9CQ4 - chains A and Y of the 12 polymer chains in the assembly; structure by electron microscopy, 3.27 A resolution.

== Chain A ==
Protein: G115 TCR delta chain
Source organism: Homo sapiens
Chain sequence (283 residues; each row starts with the number of its first residue; numbers below 1 keep their minus sign (Ala-14 is residue -14)):
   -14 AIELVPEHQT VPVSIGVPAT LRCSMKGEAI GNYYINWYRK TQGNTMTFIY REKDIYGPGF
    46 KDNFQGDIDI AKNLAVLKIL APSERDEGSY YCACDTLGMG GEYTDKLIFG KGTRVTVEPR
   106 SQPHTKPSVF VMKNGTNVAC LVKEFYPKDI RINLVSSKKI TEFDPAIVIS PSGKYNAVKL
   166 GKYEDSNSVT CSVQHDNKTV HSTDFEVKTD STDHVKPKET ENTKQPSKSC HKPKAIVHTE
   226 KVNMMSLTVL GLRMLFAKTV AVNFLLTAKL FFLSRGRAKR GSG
Disordered / not traced: -14 to 221, 259-268

== Chain Y ==
Protein: T-cell surface glycoprotein CD3 zeta chain
Source organism: Homo sapiens
Reference sequence: P20963 (CD3Z_HUMAN); residues 1-164 here = UniProt positions 1-164
Chain sequence (173 residues; numbered 1 to 173; the number before each row is that of its first residue):
     1 MKWKALFTAA ILQAQLPITE AQSFGLLDPK LCYLLDGILF IYGVILTALF LRVKFSRSAD
    61 APAYQQGQNQ LYNELNLGRR EEYDVLDKRR GRDPEMGGKP QRRKNPQEGL YNELQKDKMA
   121 EAYSEIGMKG ERRRGKGHDG LYQGLSTATK DTYDALHMQA LPPRGSGLEV LFQ
Disordered / not traced: 1-28, 56-173
Sequence notes: expression tag (165-173)
Curated features (UniProtKB/Swiss-Prot):
  - modified residue: Ser58 (Phosphoserine), Tyr64 (Phosphotyrosine), Tyr72 (Phosphotyrosine), Tyr83 (Phosphotyrosine), Tyr111 (Phosphotyrosine), Tyr123 (Phosphotyrosine), Tyr142 (Phosphotyrosine), Tyr153 (Phosphotyrosine)
  - mutagenesis: Asp36 (D36E/L/V: Decreases cell surface expression of IgG Fc receptor complex)

== Interface between chain A and chain Y ==
Residue-residue contacts (7; chain A residue first):
  Arg238(A) - Asp36(Y)  salt bridge
  Phe241(A) - Phe40(Y)  hydrophobic
  Ala242(A) - Phe40(Y)  hydrophobic
  Phe249(A) - Val44(Y)  hydrophobic
  Phe249(A) - Thr47(Y)
  Phe249(A) - Ala48(Y)
  Phe249(A) - Leu51(Y)  hydrophobic
Other interface residues (no listed pair), chain A (8 interface residues in all): Val234, Val245, Ala253, Phe257
Other interface residues (no listed pair), chain Y (10 interface residues in all): Cys32, Tyr33, Lys54, Phe55
Interface features reported in the paper:
  - residue pairs: Arg238(A)-Asp36(Y) (salt bridge)

== Summary ==
8 residues of chain A face 10 of chain Y across their interface, with 1 salt bridge. The salt-bridged pair is
Arg238(A)-Asp36(Y). The authors report a salt bridge between Arg238(A) and Asp36(Y). UniProt lists one
mutagenesis site on chain Y.
Chain A is G115 TCR delta chain and chain Y is T-cell surface glycoprotein CD3 zeta chain, both from Homo
sapiens; the structure, G115 gamma delta TCR/CD3 complex bound by OKT3 Fab, was determined by electron
microscopy (same publication as 9CQ7, 9CQ8 and 9CQL).
